Entry 6YNY (electron microscopy, 2.70 A resolution); this record covers chains A2 and E2 of the 81 polymer chains in the assembly.

# Chain A2
Name: subunit alpha
From: Tetrahymena thermophila
UniProtKB: Q24HY8 (Q24HY8_TETTS); residues 1-546 here = UniProt positions 1-546
Amino-acid sequence (546 residues; row label = number of the first residue in the row):
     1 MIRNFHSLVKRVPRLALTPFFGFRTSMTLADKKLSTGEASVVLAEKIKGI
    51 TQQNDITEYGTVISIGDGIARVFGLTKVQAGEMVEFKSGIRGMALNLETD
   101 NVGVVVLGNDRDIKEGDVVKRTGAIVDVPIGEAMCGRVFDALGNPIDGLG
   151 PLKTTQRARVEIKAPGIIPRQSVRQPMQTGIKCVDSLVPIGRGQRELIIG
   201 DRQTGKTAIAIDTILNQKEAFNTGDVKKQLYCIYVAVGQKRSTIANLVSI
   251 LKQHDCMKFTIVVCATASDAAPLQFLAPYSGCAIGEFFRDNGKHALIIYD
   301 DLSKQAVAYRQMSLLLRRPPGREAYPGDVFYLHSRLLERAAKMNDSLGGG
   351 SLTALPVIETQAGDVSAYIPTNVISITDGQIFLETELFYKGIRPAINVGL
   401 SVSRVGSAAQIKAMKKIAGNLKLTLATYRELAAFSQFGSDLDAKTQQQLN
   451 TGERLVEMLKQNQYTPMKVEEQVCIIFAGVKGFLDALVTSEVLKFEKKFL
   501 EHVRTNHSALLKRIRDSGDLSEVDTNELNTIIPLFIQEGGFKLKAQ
Unresolved in the structure: 1-33, 546
Metal / ion sites: Mg2+: Thr207 (together with ATP)
Small-molecule neighbours:
  - ADP (adenosine-5'-diphosphate): Val402, Ser403, Arg404
  - ATP (adenosine-5'-triphosphate): Asp201, Arg202, Gln203, Thr204, Gly205, Lys206, Thr207, Ala208, Glu359, Phe388, Arg393, Pro394, Gln461, Asn462, Gln463

# Chain E2
Name: subunit beta
From: Tetrahymena thermophila
UniProtKB: I7LZV1 (I7LZV1_TETTS); residues 1-497 here = UniProt positions 1-497
Amino-acid sequence (497 residues; each row starts with the number of its first residue):
     1 MLSKALQRGIARAFSTTAKKEAPKTVKANGQVSQVIGAVVDVQFEGELPQ
    51 ILNALEVQGTQHRLVLEVAQHLGDSRVRTIAMDSTEGLVRGQPVVDTGLP
   101 ISVPVGPGTLGRIMNVIGEPIDQRGPIKAAKLYPIHRDAPSFTDQATSAE
   151 ILVTGIKVVDLLAPYARGGKIGLFGGAGVGKTVLIQELINNVAKHHGGYS
   201 VFAGVGERTREGNDLYHEMMDSKVISVKEGESRCALIFGQMNEPPGARAR
   251 VGLTGLTVAEYFRDEEGKDVLLFVDNIFRFTQACSEVSALLGRIPSAVGY
   301 QPTLATDLGALQERITTTQKGSITSVQAIYVPADDLTDPAPATTFAHLDA
   351 TTVLNRGLTELGIYPAVDPLDSTSRMLDPITIGEEHYTVARGVQKLLQDY
   401 KSLQDIIAILGVDDLSEEDKLVVARARKVQKFLSQPFFMSEVFSGIPGRF
   451 VNLKQNIASFKALLEGAGDEYPESCFYMKGDLEESLAAGRADALKSK
Unresolved in the structure: 1-26, 497
Metal / ion sites: Mg2+: Thr182 (together with ADP)
Small-molecule neighbours:
  - ADP (adenosine-5'-diphosphate): Gly176, Ala177, Gly178, Val179, Gly180, Lys181, Thr182, Val183, Arg208, Glu211, Tyr364, Phe437, Ser440, Phe443
  - ATP (adenosine-5'-triphosphate): Ser374, Arg375, Leu377, Asp378, Tyr387, Arg391

# Chain A2 / chain E2 interface
Contacting residue pairs (91):
  Ile63(A2) - Gly73(E2)
  Ser64(A2) - His71(E2)
  Ser64(A2) - Leu72(E2)
  Ile65(A2) - Gln70(E2)
  Ile65(A2) - His71(E2)  hydrogen bond (backbone-backbone)
  Gly66(A2) - Gln70(E2)
  Asp67(A2) - Gln70(E2)  hydrogen bond
  Asp67(A2) - Arg293(E2)  salt bridge
  Asp67(A2) - Thr303(E2)
  Asn109(A2) - Asp138(E2)
  Asp110(A2) - Ile51(E2)
  Arg111(A2) - Gln50(E2)
  Arg111(A2) - Ile51(E2)
  Arg111(A2) - Leu52(E2)
  Arg111(A2) - His136(E2)
  Arg111(A2) - Arg137(E2)
  Arg111(A2) - Asp138(E2)  salt bridge
  Asp112(A2) - Gln50(E2)
  Lys114(A2) - Leu48(E2)  hydrogen bond (side chain-backbone)
  Lys114(A2) - Pro49(E2)
  Lys114(A2) - Gln50(E2)
  Glu115(A2) - Leu48(E2)
  Glu115(A2) - His71(E2)
  Glu115(A2) - Gly73(E2)
  Glu115(A2) - Asp74(E2)  hydrogen bond (side chain-backbone)
  Glu115(A2) - Ser75(E2)  hydrogen bond (side chain-backbone)
  Ile146(A2) - Phe142(E2)
  Ile146(A2) - Thr143(E2)
  Asp147(A2) - Phe142(E2)
  Asp147(A2) - Thr143(E2)
  Gly148(A2) - Thr143(E2)
  Arg202(A2) - Phe345(E2)
  Arg202(A2) - Asp371(E2)  salt bridge
  Gln203(A2) - Thr373(E2)
  Gln239(A2) - Glu313(E2)
  Lys240(A2) - Lys170(E2)
  Lys240(A2) - Glu313(E2)
  Lys240(A2) - Ala346(E2)
  Lys240(A2) - His347(E2)  hydrogen bond (side chain-backbone)
  Lys240(A2) - Leu348(E2)
  Lys240(A2) - Asp349(E2)  salt bridge
  Arg241(A2) - Ala139(E2)
  Arg241(A2) - Pro140(E2)  hydrogen bond (side chain-backbone)
  Arg241(A2) - Ser141(E2)
  Arg241(A2) - Glu313(E2)  hydrogen bond (backbone-side chain)
  Ser242(A2) - Thr316(E2)
  Ile244(A2) - Phe142(E2)  hydrophobic
  Ala245(A2) - Phe142(E2)
  Asn246(A2) - Thr147(E2)
  Asn246(A2) - Arg375(E2)
  Thr266(A2) - Glu313(E2)
  Ala267(A2) - Thr306(E2)
  Ala267(A2) - Gly309(E2)
  Ala267(A2) - Glu313(E2)  hydrogen bond (backbone-side chain)
  Ala267(A2) - His347(E2)
  Ser268(A2) - Glu313(E2)
  Lys304(A2) - Ala346(E2)
  Val307(A2) - Ala305(E2)  hydrophobic
  Arg310(A2) - Ser296(E2)  hydrogen bond
  Arg310(A2) - Ala297(E2)
  Gln311(A2) - Pro302(E2)
  Gln311(A2) - Thr303(E2)
  Gln311(A2) - Thr306(E2)  hydrogen bond
  Leu314(A2) - Ile294(E2)
  Leu314(A2) - Pro295(E2)
  Leu314(A2) - Pro302(E2)  hydrophobic
  Leu315(A2) - Pro302(E2)  hydrophobic
  Arg317(A2) - Gly292(E2)  hydrogen bond (side chain-backbone)
  Arg317(A2) - Ile294(E2)
  Arg318(A2) - Ile294(E2)
  Glu323(A2) - Ala297(E2)
  Ala324(A2) - Ser296(E2)
  Ala324(A2) - Ala297(E2)
  Gln361(A2) - Thr337(E2)
  Gln361(A2) - Ala342(E2)
  Ala362(A2) - Thr337(E2)
  Glu386(A2) - Gln398(E2)
  Phe388(A2) - Arg391(E2)
  Tyr389(A2) - Leu370(E2)  hydrogen bond (side chain-backbone)
  Tyr389(A2) - Thr373(E2)
  Tyr389(A2) - Gln394(E2)
  Tyr389(A2) - Lys395(E2)  hydrogen bond (backbone-backbone)
  Tyr389(A2) - Gln398(E2)
  Lys390(A2) - Lys395(E2)
  Lys390(A2) - Gln398(E2)
  Lys390(A2) - Asp399(E2)
  Arg393(A2) - Tyr387(E2)  hydrogen bond
  Arg393(A2) - Arg391(E2)
  Gln436(A2) - Leu415(E2)
  Gln436(A2) - Ser416(E2)  hydrogen bond (side chain-backbone)
  Gln436(A2) - Asp419(E2)  hydrogen bond
Other interface residues (no listed pair), chain A2 (50 interface residues in all): Ile113, Val248, Asp269, Ala271, Pro320, Thr385
Other interface residues (no listed pair), chain E2 (62 interface residues in all): Ala69, Arg76, Gln145, Ala146, Ala310, Leu336, Pro369, Asp414

# Summary
The interface between chain A2 and chain E2 involves 50 residues on one side and 62 on the other, with 17
hydrogen bonds and 4 salt bridges. Polar contacts include Asp67(A2)-Arg293(E2), Arg111(A2)-Asp138(E2) and
Arg202(A2)-Asp371(E2). ATP is bound between chain A2 and chain E2.
Here chain A2 is subunit alpha and chain E2 is subunit beta, both from Tetrahymena thermophila. Entry 6YNY
(Cryo-EM structure of Tetrahymena thermophila mitochondrial ATP synthase - F1Fo composite dimer model) was
determined by electron microscopy together with 6YNV, 6YNW, 6YNX, 6YNZ and 6YO0 from the same study.
